Entry 4N8F (X-ray diffraction, 2.00 A resolution); this record covers chains B and C of the 5 polymer chains in the assembly.

[Chain B (and C)]
Molecule: Carbon dioxide concentrating mechanism protein
From: Thermosynechococcus elongatus
Notes: chain C of this document is another copy of the same molecule, construct and numbering; everything in this record applies to it too
Reference sequence: Q8DKB4 (Q8DKB4_THEEB); residue numbers follow UniProt; this construct covers 1-99
Amino-acid sequence (112 residues; numbered 1 to 112; the number before each row is that of its first residue):
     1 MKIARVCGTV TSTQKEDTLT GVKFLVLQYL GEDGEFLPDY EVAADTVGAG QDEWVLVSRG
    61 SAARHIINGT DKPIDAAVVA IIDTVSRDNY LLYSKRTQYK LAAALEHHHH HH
Disordered / not traced: 96-112 (chain C: 98-112)
Differences from the reference sequence: expression tag (100-112)

[How chain B and chain C interact]
Residue-residue contacts (61):
  Met-1(B) / Phe-24(C)  hydrophobic
  Met-1(B) / Glu-41(C)  hydrogen bond (backbone-side chain)
  Met-1(B) / Val-42(C)  hydrogen bond (backbone-backbone)
  Met-1(B) / Ile-74(C)  hydrophobic
  Met-1(B) / Asp-75(C)  hydrogen bond (backbone-side chain)
  Met-1(B) / Ala-76(C)
  Lys-2(B) / Asp-39(C)  salt bridge
  Lys-2(B) / Tyr-40(C)  hydrogen bond (side chain-backbone)
  Lys-2(B) / Glu-41(C)  salt bridge
  Ile-3(B) / Tyr-40(C)  hydrogen bond (backbone-side chain)
  Ile-3(B) / Val-42(C)  hydrophobic
  Leu-30(B) / Tyr-40(C)  hydrogen bond (backbone-side chain)
  Glu-32(B) / Pro-38(C)
  Glu-32(B) / Asp-39(C)
  Glu-32(B) / Tyr-40(C)
  Thr-46(B) / Glu-16(C)  hydrogen bond
  Val-47(B) / Gln-14(C)
  Val-47(B) / Glu-16(C)
  Leu-56(B) / Phe-24(C)  hydrophobic
  Leu-56(B) / Val-42(C)  hydrophobic
  Ser-58(B) / Pro-73(C)  hydrogen bond (side chain-backbone)
  Ser-58(B) / Ile-74(C)
  Ser-58(B) / Asp-75(C)
  Arg-59(B) / Asp-75(C)  hydrogen bond (backbone-side chain)
  Ser-61(B) / Ser-61(C)
  Ser-61(B) / Arg-64(C)  hydrogen bond
  Ala-62(B) / Arg-64(C)
  Ala-62(B) / Pro-73(C)
  Ala-62(B) / Ile-74(C)
  His-65(B) / Arg-64(C)
  His-65(B) / Thr-70(C)
  His-65(B) / Asp-71(C)
  His-65(B) / Pro-73(C)
  Ile-66(B) / Glu-16(C)
  Ile-67(B) / Glu-16(C)  hydrogen bond (backbone-side chain)
  Val-79(B) / Lys-15(C)
  Val-79(B) / Glu-16(C)  hydrogen bond (backbone-backbone)
  Val-79(B) / Leu-19(C)
  Val-79(B) / Pro-73(C)
  Ala-80(B) / Ser-12(C)
  Ala-80(B) / Gln-14(C)
  Ala-80(B) / Lys-15(C)
  Ile-81(B) / Ser-12(C)  hydrogen bond (backbone-side chain)
  Ile-81(B) / Gln-14(C)  hydrogen bond (backbone-backbone)
  Ile-82(B) / Val-10(C)  hydrophobic
  Ile-82(B) / Thr-11(C)
  Asp-83(B) / Thr-11(C)  hydrogen bond (backbone-backbone)
  Asp-83(B) / Ser-12(C)
  Asp-83(B) / Thr-13(C)  hydrogen bond
  Thr-84(B) / Val-10(C)
  Thr-84(B) / Thr-11(C)  hydrogen bond
  Val-85(B) / Thr-9(C)
  Ser-86(B) / Gly-8(C)
  Ser-86(B) / Thr-9(C)  hydrogen bond (backbone-backbone)
  Ser-86(B) / Val-26(C)
  Arg-87(B) / Cys-7(C)
  Arg-87(B) / Gln-28(C)
  Arg-87(B) / Tyr-40(C)
  Asp-88(B) / Arg-5(C)  salt bridge
  Asp-88(B) / Cys-7(C)  hydrogen bond (backbone-backbone)
  Asp-88(B) / Gln-51(C)  hydrogen bond (backbone-side chain)
Other interface residues (no listed pair), chain B (30 interface residues in all): Gly-31, Glu-53, Val-57, Asn-89, Lys-95
Other interface residues (no listed pair), chain C (33 interface residues in all): Leu-37, Ala-43, Ala-44, Lys-72

[Overview]
The interface between chain B and chain C involves 30 residues on one side and 33 on the other, with 20
hydrogen bonds and 3 salt bridges. Polar contacts include Lys-2(B)/Asp-39(C), Lys-2(B)/Glu-41(C) and
Asp-88(B)/Arg-5(C).
Chain B and chain C are both Carbon dioxide concentrating mechanism protein (Thermosynechococcus elongatus);
the structure, CcmL from Thermosynechococcus elongatus BP-1, was determined by X-ray diffraction, deposited
together with 4N8X.
